4GEU - chains A and B; structure by X-ray diffraction, 2.65 A resolution.

# Chain A (and B)
Protein: Spindle assembly abnormal protein 6
Source organism: Caenorhabditis elegans
Notes: fragment: N-terminal head domain; chain B of this document is another copy of the same molecule, construct and numbering; everything in this record applies to it too
UniProt: O62479 (SAS6_CAEEL); residue numbers follow UniProt; this construct covers 1-168
Chain sequence (168 residues; each row starts with the number of its first residue):
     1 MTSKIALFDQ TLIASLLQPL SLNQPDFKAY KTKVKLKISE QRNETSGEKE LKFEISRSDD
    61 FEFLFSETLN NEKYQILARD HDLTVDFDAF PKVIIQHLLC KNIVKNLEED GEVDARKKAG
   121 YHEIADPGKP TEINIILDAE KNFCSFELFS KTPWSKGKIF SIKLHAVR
Disordered / not traced: 1, 101-129 (chain B: 1, 20-24, 104-129, 168)
Differences from the reference sequence: engineered mutation Glu123 (Ser in O62479), Trp154 (Ile in O62479)
From the paper describing this entry:
  - mutagenesis - I154W (20-fold): increased binding to N-N dimerization affinity
  - self-association interface (contacts with another copy of this molecule): Trp154
  - mutagenesis - I154W: decreased expression

# Chain A / chain B interface
Contacting residue pairs (22):
  Asp82(A) with Ser155(B)
  Leu83(A) with Trp154(B)
  Thr84(A) with Trp154(B), hydrogen bond (backbone-backbone); Ser155(B), hydrogen bond (side chain-backbone); Lys156(B)
  Val85(A) with Trp154(B)
  Val93(A) with Pro153(B), hydrophobic; Trp154(B), hydrophobic
  His97(A) with Pro153(B)
  Leu98(A) with Trp154(B), hydrophobic
  Pro153(A) with Val93(B); His97(B)
  Trp154(A) with Leu83(B); Thr84(B), hydrogen bond (backbone-backbone); Val85(B); Val93(B), hydrophobic; Leu98(B), hydrophobic; Ile159(B), hydrophobic
  Ser155(A) with Asp82(B); Thr84(B), hydrogen bond (backbone-side chain)
  Lys156(A) with Thr84(B)
  Ile159(A) with Trp154(B), hydrophobic
Other interface residues (no listed pair), chain A (13 interface residues in all): Ser150
Other interface residues (no listed pair), chain B (13 interface residues in all): Ser150

# In short
Chain A and chain B each contribute 13 residues to their interface; the contacts include 4 hydrogen bonds.
Polar pairs include Thr84(A)-Ser155(B) and Thr84(A)-Trp154(B). The paper reports that I154W of chain A
increases binding to N-N dimerization affinity; a self-association interface involving Trp154(A).
Both chains are Spindle assembly abnormal protein 6 (Caenorhabditis elegans). Entry 4GEU (Structure of a
stabilised ceSAS-6 dimer) was determined by X-ray diffraction, deposited together with 4G79, 4GEX, 4GFA and
4GFC.
